PDB entry 8G1S | electron microscopy, 3.70 A resolution | chains I and J of the 8 polymer chains in the assembly

# Chain I
Name: DNA-directed RNA polymerase subunit beta
Organism: Escherichia coli
Notes: EC 2.7.7.6
UniProtKB: P0A8V2 (RPOB_ECOLI); numbering as in UniProt (aligned over 1-1342)
Sequence (1342 residues; numbered 1 to 1342; the number before each row is that of its first residue):
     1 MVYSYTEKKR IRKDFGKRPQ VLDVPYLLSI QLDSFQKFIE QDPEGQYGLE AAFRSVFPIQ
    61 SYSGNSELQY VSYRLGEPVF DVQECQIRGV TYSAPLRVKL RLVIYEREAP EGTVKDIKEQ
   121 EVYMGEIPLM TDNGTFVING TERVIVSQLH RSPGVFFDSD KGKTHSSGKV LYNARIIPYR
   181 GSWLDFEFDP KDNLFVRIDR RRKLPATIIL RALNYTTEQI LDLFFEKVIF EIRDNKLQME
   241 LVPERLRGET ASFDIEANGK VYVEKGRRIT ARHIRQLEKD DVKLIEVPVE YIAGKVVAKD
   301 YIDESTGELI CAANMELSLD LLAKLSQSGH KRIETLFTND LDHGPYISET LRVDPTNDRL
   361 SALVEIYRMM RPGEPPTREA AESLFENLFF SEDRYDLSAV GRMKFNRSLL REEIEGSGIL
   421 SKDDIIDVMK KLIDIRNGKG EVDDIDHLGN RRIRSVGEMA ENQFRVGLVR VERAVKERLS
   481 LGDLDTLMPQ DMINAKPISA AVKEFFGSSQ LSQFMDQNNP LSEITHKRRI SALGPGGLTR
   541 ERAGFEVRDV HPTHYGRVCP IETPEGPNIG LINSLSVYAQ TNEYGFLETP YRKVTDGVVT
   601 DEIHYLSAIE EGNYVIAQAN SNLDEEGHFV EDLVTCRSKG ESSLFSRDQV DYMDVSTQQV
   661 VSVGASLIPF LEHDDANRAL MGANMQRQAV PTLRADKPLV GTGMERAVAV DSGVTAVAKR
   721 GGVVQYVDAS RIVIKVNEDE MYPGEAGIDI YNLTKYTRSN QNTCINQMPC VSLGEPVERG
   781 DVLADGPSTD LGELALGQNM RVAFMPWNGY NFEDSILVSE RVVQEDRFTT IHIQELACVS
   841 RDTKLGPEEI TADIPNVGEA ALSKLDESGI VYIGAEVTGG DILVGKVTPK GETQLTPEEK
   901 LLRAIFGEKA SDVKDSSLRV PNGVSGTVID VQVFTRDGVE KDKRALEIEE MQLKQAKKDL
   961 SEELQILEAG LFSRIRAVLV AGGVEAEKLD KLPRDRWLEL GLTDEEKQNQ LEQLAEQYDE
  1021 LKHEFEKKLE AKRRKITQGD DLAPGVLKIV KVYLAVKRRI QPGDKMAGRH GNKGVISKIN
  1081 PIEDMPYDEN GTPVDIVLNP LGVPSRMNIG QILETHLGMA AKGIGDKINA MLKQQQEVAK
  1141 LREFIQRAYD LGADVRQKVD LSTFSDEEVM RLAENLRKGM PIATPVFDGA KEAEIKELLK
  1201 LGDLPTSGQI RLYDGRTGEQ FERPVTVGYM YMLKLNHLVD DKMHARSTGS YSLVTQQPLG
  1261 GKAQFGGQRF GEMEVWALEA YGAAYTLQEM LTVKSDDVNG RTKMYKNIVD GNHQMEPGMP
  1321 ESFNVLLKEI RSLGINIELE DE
Disordered / not traced: 1, 891-914, 1342
Swiss-Prot annotation at these positions:
  - modified residue (N6-acetyllysine): Lys1022, Lys1200
  - mutagenesis: Ile561 (I561S: Resistant to antibiotics salinamide A and B), Ile569 (I569S: Resistant to antibiotics salinamide A and B), Ala665 (A665E: Resistant to antibiotics salinamide A and B), Asp675 (D675A/G: Resistant to antibiotics salinamide A and B), Asn677 (N677H/K: Resistant to antibiotics salinamide A and B), Leu680 (L680M: Resistant to antibiotics salinamide A and B), Glu813 (E813K: Disrupts the enzyme's active center)

# Chain J
Name: DNA-directed RNA polymerase subunit beta'
Organism: Escherichia coli
UniProtKB: A7ZUK2 (RPOC_ECO24); residues 1-1373 here = UniProt positions 1-1373
Sequence (1373 residues; numbered 1 to 1373; the number before each row is that of its first residue):
     1 MKDLLKFLKA QTKTEEFDAI KIALASPDMI RSWSFGEVKK PETINYRTFK PERDGLFCAR
    61 IFGPVKDYEC LCGKYKRLKH RGVICEKCGV EVTQTKVRRE RMGHIELASP TAHIWFLKSL
   121 PSRIGLLLDM PLRDIERVLY FESYVVIEGG MTNLERQQIL TEEQYLDALE EFGDEFDAKM
   181 GAEAIQALLK SMDLEQECEQ LREELNETNS ETKRKKLTKR IKLLEAFVQS GNKPEWMILT
   241 VLPVLPPDLR PLVPLDGGRF ATSDLNDLYR RVINRNNRLK RLLDLAAPDI IVRNEKRMLQ
   301 EAVDALLDNG RRGRAITGSN KRPLKSLADM IKGKQGRFRQ NLLGKRVDYS GRSVITVGPY
   361 LRLHQCGLPK KMALELFKPF IYGKLELRGL ATTIKAAKKM VEREEAVVWD ILDEVIREHP
   421 VLLNRAPTLH RLGIQAFEPV LIEGKAIQLH PLVCAAYNAD FDGDQMAVHV PLTLEAQLEA
   481 RALMMSTNNI LSPANGEPII VPSQDVVLGL YYMTRDCVNA KGEGMVLTGP KEAERLYRSG
   541 LASLHARVKV RITEYEKDAN GELVAKTSLK DTTVGRAILW MIVPKGLPYS IVNQALGKKA
   601 ISKMLNTCYR ILGLKPTVIF ADQIMYTGFA YAARSGASVG IDDMVIPEKK HEIISEAEAE
   661 VAEIQEQFQS GLVTAGERYN KVIDIWAAAN DRVSKAMMDN LQTETVINRD GQEEKQVSFN
   721 SIYMMADSGA RGSAAQIRQL AGMRGLMAKP DGSIIETPIT ANFREGLNVL QYFISTHGAR
   781 KGLADTALKT ANSGYLTRRL VDVAQDLVVT EDDCGTHEGI MMTPVIEGGD VKEPLRDRVL
   841 GRVTAEDVLK PGTADILVPR NTLLHEQWCD LLEENSVDAV KVRSVVSCDT DFGVCAHCYG
   901 RDLARGHIIN KGEAIGVIAA QSIGEPGTQL TMRTFHIGGA ASRAAAESSI QVKNKGSIKL
   961 SNVKSVVNSS GKLVITSRNT ELKLIDEFGR TKESYKVPYG AVLAKGDGEQ VAGGETVANW
  1021 DPHTMPVITE VSGFVRFTDM IDGQTITRQT DELTGLSSLV VLDSAERTAG GKDLRPALKI
  1081 VDAQGNDVLI PGTDMPAQYF LPGKAIVQLE DGVQISSGDT LARIPQESGG TKDITGGLPR
  1141 VADLFEARRP KEPAILAEIS GIVSFGKETK GKRRLVITPV DGSDPYEEMI PKWRQLNVFE
  1201 GERVERGDVI SDGPEAPHDI LRLRGVHAVT RYIVNEVQDV YRLQGVKIND KHIEVIVRQM
  1261 LRKATIVNAG SSDFLEGEQV EYSRVKIANR ELEANGKVGA TYSRDLLGIT KASLATESFI
  1321 SAASFQETTR VLTEAAVAGK RDELRGLKEN VIVGRLIPAG TGYAYHQDRM RRR
Disordered / not traced: 1-15, 934-947, 1127-1133
Bound ions: Mg2+: Asp462, Asp464 (shared with 1 residue of chain R)
Swiss-Prot annotation at these positions:
  - binding site (Zn(2+)): Cys70, Cys72, Cys85, Cys88, Cys814, Cys888, Cys895, Cys898
  - binding site (Mg(2+)): Asp460, Asp462, Asp464
  - modified residue: Lys972 (N6-acetyllysine)

# Chain I / chain J interface
Residue-residue contacts - 385 pairs, chain I then chain J:
  Gly162(I) - Lys1151(J)
  Ser167(I) - Trp1193(J)
  Phe545(I) - Asp785(J)
  Phe545(I) - Leu788(J)  hydrophobic
  Phe545(I) - Met932(J)  hydrophobic
  Phe545(I) - Arg933(J)  hydrogen bond (backbone-side chain)
  Arg548(I) - Arg780(J)
  Arg548(I) - Ala784(J)
  Asp549(I) - Pro750(J)
  Asp549(I) - His777(J)
  Asp549(I) - Arg780(J)
  Asp549(I) - Lys781(J)
  Asp549(I) - Arg933(J)  salt bridge
  Val550(I) - Pro750(J)
  Val550(I) - Phe773(J)  hydrophobic
  Val550(I) - Thr776(J)
  Val550(I) - His777(J)  hydrogen bond (backbone-side chain)
  Val550(I) - Arg780(J)
  His551(I) - Phe773(J)
  Pro552(I) - Lys749(J)
  Pro552(I) - Phe773(J)  hydrophobic
  Pro552(I) - His777(J)
  His554(I) - Phe773(J)
  Tyr555(I) - Val769(J)
  Tyr555(I) - Phe773(J)
  Cys559(I) - Arg780(J)
  Pro560(I) - Phe773(J)  hydrophobic
  Pro560(I) - Thr776(J)
  Pro560(I) - Arg780(J)  hydrogen bond (backbone-side chain)
  Ile561(I) - Tyr772(J)  hydrophobic
  Ile561(I) - Thr776(J)
  Thr563(I) - Arg780(J)  hydrogen bond
  Glu565(I) - Leu783(J)
  Gly566(I) - Ala787(J)
  Ile569(I) - Leu783(J)
  Ile569(I) - Ala784(J)  hydrophobic
  Ile569(I) - Ala787(J)  hydrophobic
  Gly570(I) - Arg780(J)
  Gln618(I) - Val769(J)
  Gln618(I) - Leu770(J)
  Asn620(I) - Asn768(J)
  Asn620(I) - Val769(J)
  Gly640(I) - Lys749(J)
  Glu641(I) - Lys749(J)  salt bridge
  Ser642(I) - Thr757(J)  hydrogen bond
  Ser642(I) - Leu770(J)
  Leu644(I) - Thr757(J)
  Thr657(I) - Val769(J)
  Val660(I) - Val769(J)  hydrophobic
  Leu671(I) - Tyr772(J)
  Glu672(I) - Gly766(J)
  Glu672(I) - Leu767(J)
  Glu672(I) - Tyr772(J)
  His673(I) - Phe763(J)
  His673(I) - Arg764(J)  hydrogen bond (side chain-backbone)
  His673(I) - Glu765(J)
  His673(I) - Gly766(J)
  Asp674(I) - Tyr772(J)  hydrogen bond (backbone-side chain)
  Asp675(I) - Phe763(J)
  Asp675(I) - Tyr772(J)  hydrogen bond (backbone-side chain)
  Asp675(I) - Ser775(J)
  Ala676(I) - Tyr772(J)
  Ala676(I) - Thr776(J)
  Ala676(I) - Ala779(J)  hydrophobic
  Asn677(I) - Ala779(J)
  Ala679(I) - Tyr772(J)
  Leu680(I) - Leu783(J)  hydrophobic
  Phe804(I) - Ala637(J)
  Phe804(I) - Ser638(J)
  Pro806(I) - Asp505(J)
  Pro806(I) - Ala632(J)
  Pro806(I) - Ala633(J)  hydrogen bond (backbone-backbone)
  Pro806(I) - Ala637(J)
  Asn808(I) - Pro359(J)
  Asn808(I) - Phe629(J)
  Asn808(I) - Ala630(J)
  Asn808(I) - Ala633(J)
  Gly809(I) - Val357(J)
  Gly809(I) - Pro359(J)
  Gly809(I) - Phe629(J)
  Tyr810(I) - Val357(J)
  Tyr810(I) - Pro359(J)
  Tyr810(I) - Tyr360(J)
  Asn811(I) - Asp505(J)
  Phe812(I) - Val357(J)  hydrophobic
  Phe812(I) - Pro451(J)  hydrophobic
  Phe812(I) - Cys454(J)  hydrophobic
  Phe812(I) - Ser503(J)
  Phe812(I) - Gln504(J)  hydrogen bond (backbone-side chain)
  Phe812(I) - Asp505(J)
  Phe812(I) - Phe629(J)  hydrophobic
  Glu813(I) - Cys454(J)  hydrogen bond
  Glu813(I) - Ala459(J)
  Glu813(I) - Asp460(J)
  Glu813(I) - Phe461(J)
  Glu813(I) - Gln504(J)  hydrogen bond (backbone-side chain)
  Asp814(I) - Asp460(J)
  Asp814(I) - Phe461(J)
  Ser815(I) - Thr356(J)  hydrogen bond
  Ser815(I) - Phe461(J)
  Arg841(I) - Gly257(J)
  Arg841(I) - Arg259(J)
  Gln1061(I) - Lys445(J)
  Pro1062(I) - Ala446(J)
  Gly1063(I) - Val354(J)
  Lys1065(I) - Asp462(J)
  Lys1073(I) - Asp462(J)  salt bridge
  Val1075(I) - Ile355(J)
  Val1075(I) - Phe461(J)
  Val1075(I) - Gly463(J)
  Ile1076(I) - Thr356(J)  hydrogen bond (backbone-side chain)
  Ser1077(I) - Thr356(J)  hydrogen bond
  Ser1077(I) - Val357(J)  hydrogen bond (side chain-backbone)
  Ser1077(I) - Gln448(J)
  Asn1099(I) - Gln504(J)
  Asn1099(I) - Asp505(J)
  Pro1100(I) - Ala637(J)
  Pro1100(I) - Val639(J)  hydrophobic
  Pro1100(I) - Met725(J)
  Leu1101(I) - Gln504(J)
  Leu1101(I) - Asp505(J)
  Leu1101(I) - Leu508(J)  hydrophobic
  Leu1101(I) - Met725(J)  hydrophobic
  Leu1101(I) - Ala730(J)  hydrophobic
  Leu1101(I) - Arg731(J)
  Pro1104(I) - Ile722(J)  hydrophobic
  Pro1104(I) - Met725(J)  hydrophobic
  Pro1104(I) - Arg731(J)
  Ser1105(I) - Arg731(J)  hydrogen bond
  Arg1106(I) - Asp462(J)  salt bridge
  Met1107(I) - Gln739(J)
  Met1107(I) - Leu740(J)  hydrophobic
  Met1107(I) - Phe763(J)  hydrophobic
  Ile1109(I) - Met644(J)  hydrophobic
  Ile1109(I) - Phe763(J)
  Ile1112(I) - Val639(J)  hydrophobic
  Leu1113(I) - Ile641(J)  hydrophobic
  His1116(I) - Ile641(J)
  Phe1187(I) - Leu767(J)
  Phe1187(I) - Val769(J)  hydrophobic
  Phe1187(I) - Tyr772(J)  hydrophobic
  Glu1192(I) - Ile641(J)
  Glu1192(I) - Arg764(J)  salt bridge
  Ser1207(I) - Asp642(J)  hydrogen bond
  Gln1209(I) - Ser638(J)
  Gln1209(I) - Gly640(J)
  Gln1209(I) - Asp643(J)
  Thr1217(I) - Arg634(J)
  Glu1219(I) - Arg538(J)
  Glu1219(I) - Arg634(J)  salt bridge
  Phe1221(I) - Ala633(J)
  Phe1221(I) - Arg634(J)
  Glu1222(I) - Tyr512(J)  hydrogen bond
  Glu1222(I) - Arg634(J)
  Glu1222(I) - Ser635(J)
  Glu1222(I) - Gly636(J)
  Arg1223(I) - Tyr512(J)
  Arg1223(I) - His545(J)
  Arg1223(I) - Ser635(J)
  Arg1223(I) - Gly636(J)
  Arg1223(I) - Phe719(J)
  Pro1224(I) - Ser638(J)  hydrogen bond (backbone-side chain)
  Val1225(I) - Ser638(J)
  Thr1226(I) - Ser638(J)
  Thr1226(I) - Val639(J)  hydrogen bond (side chain-backbone)
  Thr1226(I) - Gly640(J)  hydrogen bond (side chain-backbone)
  Val1239(I) - Val354(J)  hydrophobic
  Val1239(I) - Lys445(J)
  Asp1240(I) - Lys445(J)
  Lys1242(I) - Arg352(J)
  Lys1242(I) - Ser353(J)
  Lys1242(I) - Gln465(J)
  Met1243(I) - Arg352(J)
  Met1243(I) - Ser353(J)
  Met1243(I) - Lys371(J)
  Met1243(I) - Met372(J)  hydrophobic
  Met1243(I) - Lys445(J)
  His1244(I) - Gly351(J)
  His1244(I) - Arg352(J)  hydrogen bond (backbone-backbone)
  His1244(I) - Met372(J)
  Ala1245(I) - Ser350(J)
  Ala1245(I) - Gly351(J)
  Ala1245(I) - Met372(J)  hydrophobic
  Ala1245(I) - Glu375(J)
  Arg1246(I) - Asp348(J)  salt bridge
  Arg1246(I) - Tyr349(J)  hydrogen bond (backbone-backbone)
  Arg1246(I) - Ser350(J)  hydrogen bond (backbone-backbone)
  Arg1246(I) - Glu375(J)
  Ser1247(I) - Asp348(J)
  Ser1247(I) - Tyr349(J)  hydrogen bond (backbone-backbone)
  Ser1247(I) - Glu375(J)  hydrogen bond (backbone-backbone)
  Ser1247(I) - Lys378(J)
  Thr1248(I) - Asp348(J)
  Tyr1251(I) - Asp348(J)  hydrogen bond
  Leu1253(I) - Arg99(J)  hydrogen bond (backbone-side chain)
  Leu1253(I) - Asp248(J)
  Leu1253(I) - Pro251(J)
  Leu1253(I) - Arg337(J)
  Val1254(I) - Arg337(J)
  Val1254(I) - Asn341(J)
  Gln1256(I) - Gln340(J)  hydrogen bond (side chain-backbone)
  Gln1256(I) - Asn341(J)  hydrogen bond
  Gln1257(I) - Arg346(J)  hydrogen bond (side chain-backbone)
  Gln1257(I) - Val347(J)
  Gln1257(I) - Asp348(J)  hydrogen bond
  Pro1258(I) - Arg346(J)
  Leu1259(I) - Arg346(J)  hydrogen bond (backbone-side chain)
  Lys1262(I) - Arg352(J)
  Phe1265(I) - Glu375(J)
  Gly1267(I) - Val347(J)
  Gly1267(I) - Ser350(J)
  Gln1268(I) - Arg346(J)
  Gln1268(I) - Val347(J)  hydrogen bond (backbone-backbone)
  Gln1268(I) - Ser350(J)  hydrogen bond (backbone-side chain)
  Gln1268(I) - Gly351(J)
  Gln1268(I) - Arg352(J)
  Gln1268(I) - His469(J)
  Arg1269(I) - Arg339(J)  hydrogen bond (side chain-backbone)
  Arg1269(I) - Gln340(J)  hydrogen bond (side chain-backbone)
  Arg1269(I) - Gly344(J)  hydrogen bond (side chain-backbone)
  Arg1269(I) - Arg346(J)
  Phe1270(I) - Gly344(J)
  Phe1270(I) - Lys345(J)  hydrogen bond (backbone-backbone)
  Phe1270(I) - Arg346(J)
  Phe1270(I) - Val347(J)  hydrophobic
  Phe1270(I) - Ile434(J)  hydrophobic
  Phe1270(I) - His469(J)
  Gly1271(I) - Gly344(J)
  Glu1272(I) - Arg339(J)
  Glu1272(I) - Leu343(J)
  Glu1272(I) - Arg798(J)  salt bridge
  Glu1272(I) - Lys1348(J)  salt bridge
  Met1273(I) - Ala426(J)
  Met1273(I) - Pro427(J)  hydrophobic
  Met1273(I) - Thr428(J)
  Glu1274(I) - Asn424(J)  hydrogen bond
  Glu1274(I) - Arg425(J)
  Glu1274(I) - Ala426(J)
  Glu1274(I) - Thr428(J)
  Val1275(I) - Leu343(J)
  Val1275(I) - Lys1348(J)
  Trp1276(I) - Arg798(J)
  Trp1276(I) - Val801(J)
  Trp1276(I) - Asp802(J)
  Trp1276(I) - Val917(J)
  Trp1276(I) - Gln921(J)
  Trp1276(I) - Lys1348(J)
  Ala1277(I) - Thr428(J)
  Ala1277(I) - Arg431(J)
  Ala1277(I) - Ile434(J)  hydrophobic
  Ala1277(I) - Gln921(J)  hydrogen bond (backbone-side chain)
  Leu1278(I) - Met484(J)  hydrophobic
  Glu1279(I) - Ala914(J)
  Glu1279(I) - Val917(J)
  Glu1279(I) - Leu1347(J)
  Glu1279(I) - Val1351(J)
  Glu1279(I) - Ile1357(J)
  Ala1280(I) - Arg431(J)
  Ala1280(I) - Glu913(J)
  Ala1280(I) - Val917(J)  hydrophobic
  Ala1280(I) - Ile918(J)
  Ala1280(I) - Gln921(J)
  Tyr1281(I) - Arg431(J)  hydrogen bond (side chain-backbone)
  Tyr1281(I) - Leu432(J)
  Tyr1281(I) - Ile434(J)  hydrogen bond (side chain-backbone)
  Tyr1281(I) - Gln435(J)
  Tyr1281(I) - Leu483(J)
  Tyr1281(I) - Met484(J)  hydrophobic
  Tyr1281(I) - Asn489(J)  hydrogen bond
  Tyr1281(I) - Glu913(J)
  Gly1282(I) - Ala1359(J)
  Gly1282(I) - Gly1360(J)
  Gly1282(I) - Thr1361(J)  hydrogen bond (backbone-backbone)
  Ala1283(I) - Glu479(J)
  Ala1283(I) - Met484(J)  hydrophobic
  Ala1284(I) - Leu1356(J)  hydrophobic
  Ala1284(I) - Ile1357(J)  hydrophobic
  Ala1284(I) - Thr1361(J)  hydrogen bond (backbone-side chain)
  Ala1284(I) - Gly1362(J)
  Tyr1285(I) - Glu475(J)
  Tyr1285(I) - Leu1356(J)  hydrophobic
  Tyr1285(I) - Thr1361(J)
  Thr1286(I) - Leu422(J)
  Thr1286(I) - Ala476(J)
  Thr1286(I) - Glu479(J)  hydrogen bond
  Leu1287(I) - Val1351(J)  hydrophobic
  Leu1287(I) - Ile1357(J)  hydrophobic
  Gln1288(I) - Gly1354(J)
  Gln1288(I) - Leu1356(J)
  Glu1289(I) - Pro471(J)
  Glu1289(I) - Leu472(J)  hydrogen bond (side chain-backbone)
  Glu1289(I) - Thr473(J)  hydrogen bond (side chain-backbone)
  Glu1289(I) - Ala476(J)
  Met1290(I) - Val347(J)
  Met1290(I) - Leu422(J)  hydrophobic
  Met1290(I) - His469(J)
  Leu1291(I) - Lys345(J)  hydrogen bond (backbone-side chain)
  Leu1291(I) - Val1351(J)
  Leu1291(I) - Gly1354(J)
  Thr1292(I) - Gly1354(J)
  Lys1294(I) - Asp348(J)  hydrogen bond (backbone-backbone)
  Lys1294(I) - Tyr349(J)
  Lys1294(I) - Val470(J)  hydrogen bond (side chain-backbone)
  Lys1294(I) - Leu472(J)
  Ser1295(I) - Lys345(J)
  Ser1295(I) - Arg346(J)
  Asp1296(I) - Lys345(J)
  Val1298(I) - Lys96(J)
  Arg1301(I) - Asp348(J)
  Met1304(I) - Leu472(J)  hydrophobic
  Met1304(I) - Thr473(J)
  Tyr1305(I) - Pro379(J)  hydrophobic
  Tyr1305(I) - Tyr382(J)
  Ile1308(I) - Pro379(J)  hydrophobic
  Ile1308(I) - Leu472(J)  hydrophobic
  Val1309(I) - Gly383(J)
  His1313(I) - Phe380(J)
  His1313(I) - Leu472(J)
  His1313(I) - Thr473(J)
  His1313(I) - Leu474(J)
  His1313(I) - Gln477(J)
  Gln1314(I) - Thr473(J)
  Met1315(I) - Thr473(J)
  Met1315(I) - Glu475(J)
  Met1319(I) - Phe17(J)  hydrophobic
  Met1319(I) - Val1353(J)
  Pro1320(I) - Lys345(J)
  Pro1320(I) - Val1353(J)
  Pro1320(I) - Gly1354(J)
  Glu1321(I) - Arg99(J)  salt bridge
  Ser1322(I) - Asn341(J)  hydrogen bond (side chain-backbone)
  Ser1322(I) - Leu342(J)
  Phe1323(I) - Ile20(J)  hydrophobic
  Phe1323(I) - Leu342(J)
  Phe1323(I) - Ile1352(J)  hydrophobic
  Val1325(I) - Arg99(J)
  Val1325(I) - Leu249(J)  hydrophobic
  Val1325(I) - Arg337(J)
  Leu1326(I) - Ile331(J)  hydrophobic
  Leu1326(I) - Phe338(J)  hydrophobic
  Leu1326(I) - Leu342(J)  hydrophobic
  Lys1328(I) - Glu100(J)
  Lys1328(I) - Met102(J)
  Lys1328(I) - Leu245(J)
  Lys1328(I) - Pro246(J)
  Lys1328(I) - Leu249(J)
  Glu1329(I) - Leu245(J)
  Glu1329(I) - Met330(J)
  Glu1329(I) - Ile331(J)
  Glu1329(I) - Arg337(J)  salt bridge
  Ile1330(I) - Ile331(J)  hydrophobic
  Arg1331(I) - Trp33(J)
  Ser1332(I) - Pro243(J)
  Ser1332(I) - Leu245(J)
  Ser1332(I) - Leu327(J)
  Leu1333(I) - His113(J)  hydrogen bond (backbone-side chain)
  Leu1333(I) - Leu307(J)  hydrophobic
  Leu1333(I) - Leu327(J)  hydrophobic
  Gly1334(I) - Leu24(J)
  Gly1334(I) - Ala25(J)  hydrogen bond (backbone-backbone)
  Gly1334(I) - Leu239(J)
  Ile1335(I) - Ile22(J)  hydrophobic
  Ile1335(I) - Ala23(J)
  Ile1335(I) - Ala1336(J)  hydrophobic
  Asn1336(I) - Lys21(J)
  Asn1336(I) - Ile22(J)
  Asn1336(I) - Ala23(J)  hydrogen bond (backbone-backbone)
  Asn1336(I) - Ala25(J)
  Asn1336(I) - Met29(J)
  Asn1336(I) - Trp33(J)
  Ile1337(I) - Ile20(J)  hydrophobic
  Ile1337(I) - Lys21(J)
  Ile1337(I) - Ile22(J)  hydrophobic
  Glu1338(I) - Ile20(J)
  Glu1338(I) - Lys21(J)  hydrogen bond (backbone-backbone)
  Leu1339(I) - Phe17(J)
  Leu1339(I) - Ala19(J)
  Leu1339(I) - Ile20(J)  hydrophobic
  Glu1340(I) - Phe17(J)
  Glu1340(I) - Asp18(J)
  Glu1340(I) - Ala19(J)  hydrogen bond (backbone-backbone)
  Glu1340(I) - Lys21(J)
  Glu1340(I) - Arg1341(J)  salt bridge
  Asp1341(I) - Phe17(J)
  Asp1341(I) - Asp18(J)
Other interface residues (no listed pair), chain I (168 interface residues in all): Ser166, Leu633, Cys636, Arg637, Met805, Gly1074, Lys1078, Val1103, Lys1191, Lys1196, Thr1206, Gly1249, Thr1255, Asn1299
Other interface residues (no listed pair), chain J (194 interface residues in all): Glu16, Trp115, Val244, Asp256, Tyr269, Ala328, Gly358, Leu376, Leu429, His430, Ala467, Val506, Tyr537, Leu544, Glu658, Gly732, Gln736, Arg744, Ile755, Leu1332, Arg1355

# Summary
168 residues of chain I face 194 of chain J across their interface; the contacts include 59 hydrogen bonds and
12 salt bridges. Polar pairs include Asp549(I)-Arg933(J), Glu641(I)-Lys749(J) and Lys1073(I)-Asp462(J).
Chain I is DNA-directed RNA polymerase subunit beta and chain J is DNA-directed RNA polymerase subunit beta',
both from Escherichia coli; the structure, Cryo-EM structure of 3DVA component 1 of Escherichia coli que-PEC
(paused elongation complex) RNA Polymerase minus ..., was determined by electron microscopy together with
8F3C, 8G00, 8G2W, 8G4W, 8G7E and 8G8Z from the same study.
